Entry 4KXP (X-ray diffraction, 2.70 A resolution); this record covers chains A and B.

[Chain A (and B)]
Name: Fructose-1,6-bisphosphatase 1
Source organism: Sus scrofa
Notes: EC 3.1.3.11; chain B of this document is another copy of the same molecule, construct and numbering; everything in this record applies to it too
Reference sequence: P00636 (F16P1_PIG); residues 0-337 here correspond to UniProt positions 1-338 (UniProt number = residue number + 1)
Chain sequence (338 residues; numbered 0 to 337; the number before each row is that of its first residue; numbering starts at 0):
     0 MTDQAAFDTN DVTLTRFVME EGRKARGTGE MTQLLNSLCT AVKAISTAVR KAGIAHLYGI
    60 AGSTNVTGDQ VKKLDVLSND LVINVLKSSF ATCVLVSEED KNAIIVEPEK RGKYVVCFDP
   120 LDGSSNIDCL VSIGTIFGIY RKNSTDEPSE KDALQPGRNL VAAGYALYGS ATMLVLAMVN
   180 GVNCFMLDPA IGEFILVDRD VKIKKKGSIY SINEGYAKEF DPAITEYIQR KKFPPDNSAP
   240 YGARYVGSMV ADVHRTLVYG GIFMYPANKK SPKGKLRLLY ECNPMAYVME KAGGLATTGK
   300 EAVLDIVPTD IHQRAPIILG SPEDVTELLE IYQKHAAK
Disordered / not traced: 0-9, 55-71, 336-337 (chain B: 0-9, 55-71)
Sequence notes: engineered mutation Asp-10 (Ile11 in P00636)
UniProt features mapped onto this chain:
  - binding site (AMP): Val-17 to Gly-21, Thr-27 to Thr-31, Lys-112, Tyr-113, Arg-140
  - binding site (Mg(2+)): Asp-68, Glu-97, Asp-118, Leu-120, Asp-121, Glu-280
  - binding site (substrate): Asp-121 to Ser-124, Asn-212 to Tyr-215, Arg-243 to Met-248, Tyr-264, Lys-274 to Arg-276
  - modified residue: Thr-1 (N-acetylthreonine), Lys-150 (N6-succinyllysine), Ser-207 (Phosphoserine), Tyr-215 (Phosphotyrosine), Tyr-244 (Phosphotyrosine), Tyr-264 (Phosphotyrosine)
Bound ions: Mg2+ site 1: Glu-97, Asp-118, Leu-120 (together with phosphate ion); Mg2+ site 2: Asp-118, Asp-121, Glu-280 (together with phosphate ion)
Ligand contacts:
  - adenosine monophosphate (AMP): Val-17, Glu-20, Gly-21, Ala-24, Gly-26, Thr-27, Gly-28, Glu-29, Met-30, Thr-31, Leu-34, Lys-112, Tyr-113, Arg-140, Val-160, Met-177
  - 6-O-phosphono-beta-D-fructofuranose (F6P): Asp-121, Gly-122, Ser-123, Asn-212, Tyr-215, Tyr-244, Gly-246, Ser-247, Met-248, Phe-262, Tyr-264, Lys-274, Leu-275, Arg-276, Glu-280
What the authors report for this chain:
  - conformationally variable residues (order/disorder transition): His-55 to Lys-72

[Interface between chain A and chain B]
Residue-residue contacts (96):
  Val-48(A) / Ser-169(B)
  Val-48(A) / Ala-170(B)
  Arg-49(A) / Arg-49(B)
  Arg-49(A) / Gly-168(B)  hydrogen bond (side chain-backbone)
  Arg-49(A) / Ser-169(B)  hydrogen bond (side chain-backbone)
  Arg-49(A) / Leu-186(B)
  Arg-49(A) / Pro-188(B)
  Lys-50(A) / Ala-170(B)
  Lys-50(A) / Met-185(B)
  Lys-50(A) / Asp-187(B)
  Lys-50(A) / Pro-188(B)
  Ala-51(A) / Asp-187(B)
  Ala-51(A) / Pro-188(B)
  Gly-52(A) / Asp-187(B)  hydrogen bond (backbone-side chain)
  Gly-52(A) / Ala-189(B)
  Ile-53(A) / Met-185(B)  hydrophobic
  Ile-53(A) / Asp-187(B)  hydrogen bond (backbone-side chain)
  Ala-54(A) / Asp-187(B)  hydrogen bond (backbone-side chain)
  Ala-54(A) / Ile-190(B)  hydrophobic
  Ala-54(A) / Ile-194(B)  hydrophobic
  Ser-124(A) / Arg-243(B)  hydrogen bond
  Ser-124(A) / Tyr-258(B)  hydrogen bond (backbone-side chain)
  Asn-125(A) / Tyr-258(B)
  Asp-127(A) / Tyr-258(B)  hydrogen bond (backbone-side chain)
  Cys-128(A) / Leu-166(B)
  Cys-128(A) / His-253(B)
  Cys-128(A) / Arg-254(B)
  Cys-128(A) / Tyr-258(B)  hydrogen bond (backbone-side chain)
  Leu-129(A) / Leu-166(B)  hydrophobic
  Leu-129(A) / Gly-168(B)
  Leu-129(A) / Ser-169(B)  hydrogen bond (backbone-backbone)
  Leu-129(A) / Met-172(B)  hydrophobic
  Tyr-167(A) / Ser-169(B)
  Gly-168(A) / Arg-49(B)  hydrogen bond (backbone-side chain)
  Gly-168(A) / Leu-129(B)
  Gly-168(A) / Gly-168(B)
  Ser-169(A) / Val-48(B)
  Ser-169(A) / Arg-49(B)  hydrogen bond (backbone-side chain)
  Ser-169(A) / Leu-129(B)  hydrogen bond (backbone-backbone)
  Ser-169(A) / Val-130(B)
  Ser-169(A) / Ile-132(B)
  Ser-169(A) / Tyr-167(B)
  Ala-170(A) / Val-48(B)
  Ala-170(A) / Lys-50(B)
  Met-172(A) / Leu-129(B)  hydrophobic
  Met-185(A) / Ile-53(B)  hydrophobic
  Asp-187(A) / Lys-50(B)
  Asp-187(A) / Ala-51(B)
  Asp-187(A) / Gly-52(B)  hydrogen bond (side chain-backbone)
  Asp-187(A) / Ile-53(B)  hydrogen bond (side chain-backbone)
  Asp-187(A) / Ala-54(B)  hydrogen bond (side chain-backbone)
  Pro-188(A) / Arg-49(B)
  Pro-188(A) / Lys-50(B)
  Pro-188(A) / Ala-51(B)
  Ala-189(A) / Gly-52(B)
  Ile-194(A) / Ala-54(B)  hydrophobic
  Tyr-209(A) / Glu-213(B)
  Asn-212(A) / Gly-241(B)
  Asn-212(A) / Ala-242(B)  hydrogen bond (side chain-backbone)
  Asn-212(A) / Arg-243(B)
  Glu-213(A) / Tyr-209(B)
  Glu-213(A) / Glu-213(B)
  Glu-213(A) / Lys-231(B)  salt bridge
  Glu-213(A) / Ala-242(B)
  Gly-214(A) / Tyr-209(B)
  Gly-214(A) / Pro-239(B)
  Gly-214(A) / Tyr-240(B)
  Gly-214(A) / Ala-242(B)
  Ala-216(A) / Lys-231(B)
  Lys-217(A) / Lys-231(B)
  Lys-217(A) / Phe-232(B)
  Lys-231(A) / Glu-213(B)  salt bridge
  Lys-231(A) / Ala-216(B)
  Lys-231(A) / Lys-217(B)
  Lys-231(A) / Lys-231(B)
  Phe-232(A) / Lys-217(B)
  Pro-239(A) / Gly-214(B)
  Tyr-240(A) / Gly-214(B)
  Ala-242(A) / Asn-212(B)  hydrogen bond (backbone-side chain)
  Ala-242(A) / Tyr-244(B)
  Arg-243(A) / Ser-124(B)  hydrogen bond
  Arg-243(A) / Asn-212(B)
  Arg-243(A) / Tyr-244(B)
  Arg-243(A) / Val-245(B)
  Arg-243(A) / Gly-246(B)
  Tyr-244(A) / Ala-242(B)
  Tyr-244(A) / Arg-243(B)
  Tyr-244(A) / Tyr-244(B)  hydrogen bond (backbone-backbone)
  Val-245(A) / Arg-243(B)
  Gly-246(A) / Arg-243(B)
  His-253(A) / Cys-128(B)
  Arg-254(A) / Cys-128(B)
  Tyr-258(A) / Ser-124(B)  hydrogen bond (side chain-backbone)
  Tyr-258(A) / Asn-125(B)
  Tyr-258(A) / Asp-127(B)  hydrogen bond (side chain-backbone)
  Tyr-258(A) / Cys-128(B)  hydrogen bond (side chain-backbone)
Other interface residues (no listed pair), chain A (50 interface residues in all): Ile-126, Val-130, Ser-131, Ile-132, Leu-166, Leu-186, Ile-190, Val-196, Gly-241, Val-257
Other interface residues (no listed pair), chain B (49 interface residues in all): Ile-126, Ser-131, Val-257

[Overview]
50 residues of chain A and 49 residues of chain B are in contact; the contacts include 23 hydrogen bonds and 2
salt bridges. Polar contacts include Glu-213(A)/Lys-231(B), Arg-49(A)/Gly-168(B) and Arg-49(A)/Ser-169(B).
Chain A binds 6-O-phosphono-beta-D-fructofuranose and adenosine monophosphate. The paper reports
conformational variability at His-55(A).
Both chains are Fructose-1,6-bisphosphatase 1 (Sus scrofa). Entry 4KXP (Crystal Structure of AMP complexes of
Porcine Liver Fructose-1,6-bisphosphatase Mutant I10D in T-state) was determined by X-ray diffraction,
deposited together with 2F3B and 2F3D.
